6RH7 - chains A and B of the 4 polymer chains in the assembly; structure by X-ray diffraction, 2.00 A resolution.

# Chain A (and B)
Name: Sensor histidine kinase
Organism: Thermotoga maritima
Notes: chain B of this document is another copy of the same molecule, construct and numbering; everything in this record applies to it too
Reference sequence: Q9WZV7 (Q9WZV7_THEMA); numbering as in UniProt (aligned over 232-489)
Amino-acid sequence (258 residues; each row starts with the number of its first residue):
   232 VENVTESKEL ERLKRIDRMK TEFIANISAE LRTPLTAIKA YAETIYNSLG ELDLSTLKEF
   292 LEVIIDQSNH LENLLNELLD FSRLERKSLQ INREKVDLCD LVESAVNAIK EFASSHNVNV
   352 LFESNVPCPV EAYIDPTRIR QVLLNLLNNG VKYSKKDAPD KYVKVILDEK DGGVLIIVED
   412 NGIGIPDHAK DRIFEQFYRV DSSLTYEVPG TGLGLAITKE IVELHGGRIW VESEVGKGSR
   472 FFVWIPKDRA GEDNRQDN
Unresolved in the structure: 232-241, 480-489 (chain B: 232-244, 480-489)
Cystine bridges: C330-C359
Differences from the reference sequence: engineered mutation A260 (His in Q9WZV7)
Small-molecule neighbours: ADP (adenosine-5'-diphosphate): N376, N380, G381, K383, Y384, D411, I414, G415, I416, I424, Y429, R430, V431, G441, T442, G443, L444, G445, L446, S470, F472

# Interface between chain A and chain B
Residue-residue contacts - 67 pairs, chain A then chain B:
  K251(A) - E316(B)  salt bridge
  K251(A) - Q427(B)
  K251(A) - F428(B)
  T252(A) - S313(B)
  T252(A) - E316(B)  hydrogen bond
  T252(A) - R317(B)
  E253(A) - R317(B)
  F254(A) - I255(B)  hydrophobic
  I255(A) - F254(B)  hydrophobic
  I255(A) - L309(B)
  I255(A) - F312(B)  hydrophobic
  A256(A) - S313(B)
  A256(A) - R317(B)
  I258(A) - I258(B)  hydrophobic
  I258(A) - L309(B)  hydrophobic
  S259(A) - L306(B)
  S259(A) - L310(B)
  L262(A) - L262(B)  hydrophobic
  L262(A) - L306(B)  hydrophobic
  R263(A) - L306(B)
  R263(A) - N307(B)  hydrogen bond
  R263(A) - L310(B)
  L266(A) - S299(B)
  L266(A) - E303(B)
  L266(A) - L306(B)  hydrophobic
  I269(A) - I269(B)  hydrophobic
  I269(A) - S299(B)
  K270(A) - N300(B)
  K270(A) - E303(B)
  A273(A) - I295(B)  hydrophobic
  A273(A) - I296(B)  hydrophobic
  E274(A) - I296(B)
  I276(A) - L292(B)  hydrophobic
  Y277(A) - K289(B)
  Y277(A) - L292(B)  hydrophobic
  Y277(A) - E293(B)  hydrogen bond
  K289(A) - Y277(B)
  L292(A) - I276(B)  hydrophobic
  L292(A) - Y277(B)  hydrophobic
  E293(A) - Y277(B)  hydrogen bond
  I295(A) - A273(B)  hydrophobic
  I296(A) - A273(B)  hydrophobic
  I296(A) - E274(B)
  I296(A) - Y277(B)  hydrophobic
  S299(A) - L266(B)
  S299(A) - I269(B)
  N300(A) - K270(B)
  L302(A) - L266(B)
  E303(A) - L266(B)
  E303(A) - K270(B)
  L306(A) - S259(B)
  L306(A) - L262(B)  hydrophobic
  L306(A) - R263(B)
  L306(A) - L266(B)  hydrophobic
  N307(A) - R263(B)  hydrogen bond
  L309(A) - I255(B)
  L310(A) - S259(B)
  L310(A) - R263(B)
  F312(A) - I255(B)  hydrophobic
  S313(A) - T252(B)
  S313(A) - A256(B)
  E316(A) - K251(B)  salt bridge
  E316(A) - T252(B)  hydrogen bond
  R317(A) - R249(B)
  Q427(A) - K251(B)
  F428(A) - K251(B)
  F428(A) - I255(B)  hydrophobic
Interface residues without a listed pair, chain A (39 interface residues in all): I247, L280, L288
Interface residues without a listed pair, chain B (40 interface residues in all): I247, L280, L285, L288, L302

# Summary
Chain A and chain B form an interface of 39 and 40 residues respectively; the contacts include 6 hydrogen
bonds and 2 salt bridges. Among the polar pairs are K251(A)-E316(B), T252(A)-E316(B) and R263(A)-N307(B).
Bound to chain A: ADP.
Both chains are Sensor histidine kinase (Thermotoga maritima). Entry 6RH7 (Revisiting pH-gated conformational
switch. Complex HK853 mutant H260A -RR468 mutant D53A pH 7.5) was determined by X-ray diffraction, deposited
together with 6RFV, 6RGY, 6RGZ, 6RH0, 6RH1, 6RH2 and 6RH8.
